6S1K - chains M and N of the 16 polymer chains in the assembly; structure by electron microscopy, 8.38 A resolution (very low resolution: no residue pairs are listed; an interface is given only as per-side residue counts).

Chain M (and N):
Protein: Methyl-accepting chemotaxis protein I
Organism: Escherichia coli str. K-12 substr. MG1655star
Notes: chain N of this document is another copy of the same molecule, construct and numbering; everything in this record applies to it too
UniProt: P02942 (MCP1_ECOLI); residues 1-551 here = UniProt positions 1-551
Sequence (551 residues; each row starts with the number of its first residue):
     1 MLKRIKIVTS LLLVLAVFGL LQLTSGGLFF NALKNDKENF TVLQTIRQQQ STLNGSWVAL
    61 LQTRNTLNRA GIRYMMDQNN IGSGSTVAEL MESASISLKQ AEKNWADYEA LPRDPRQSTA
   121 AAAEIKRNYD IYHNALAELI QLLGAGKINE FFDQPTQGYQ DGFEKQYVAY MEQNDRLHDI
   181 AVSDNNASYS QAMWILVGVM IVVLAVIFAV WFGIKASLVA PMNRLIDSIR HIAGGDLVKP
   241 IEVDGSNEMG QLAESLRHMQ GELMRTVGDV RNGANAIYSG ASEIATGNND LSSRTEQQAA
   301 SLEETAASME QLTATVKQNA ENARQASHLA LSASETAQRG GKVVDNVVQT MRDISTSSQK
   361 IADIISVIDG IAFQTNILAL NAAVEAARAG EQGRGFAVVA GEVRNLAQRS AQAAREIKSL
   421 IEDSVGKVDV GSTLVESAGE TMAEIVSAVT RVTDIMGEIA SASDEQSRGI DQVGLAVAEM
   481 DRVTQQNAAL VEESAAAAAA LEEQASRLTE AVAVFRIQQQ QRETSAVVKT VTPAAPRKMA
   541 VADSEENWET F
Disordered / not traced: 1-339, 442-551
Curated features (UniProtKB/Swiss-Prot):
  - region: Arg-64 to Arg-73 (The 3 Arg may form a positively charged pocket, which binds the alpha-carboxyl group of the attractant AA)
  - modified residue: Gln-297 (Glutamate methyl ester (Gln)), Glu-304 (Glutamate methyl ester (Glu)), Gln-311 (Glutamate methyl ester (Gln)), Glu-493 (Glutamate methyl ester (Glu)), Glu-502 (Glutamate methyl ester (Glu))

Interface between chain M and chain N:
At this resolution (8 A) residue pairs are not listed: 47 residues of chain M and 45 of chain N lie at the interface.

Overview:
Chain M and chain N form an interface of 47 and 45 residues respectively.
Both chains are Methyl-accepting chemotaxis protein I (Escherichia coli str. K-12 substr. MG1655star). Entry
6S1K (E. coli Core Signaling Unit, carrying QQQQ receptor mutation) was determined by electron microscopy.
